PDB entry 7TQT | electron microscopy, 4.10 A resolution (low resolution: residue-level contacts below are approximate; hydrogen-bond / salt-bridge calls are withheld) | chains l and p of the 22 polymer chains in the assembly

[Chain l (and p)]
Name: VP4
From: Coxsackievirus A21
Notes: EC 3.4.22.29, 3.6.1.15, 3.4.22.28, 2.7.7.48; chain p of this document is another copy of the same molecule, construct and numbering; everything in this record applies to it too
UniProtKB: Q7T7N6 (Q7T7N6_9ENTO); residue numbers follow UniProt; this construct covers 1-69
Sequence (69 residues; each row starts with the number of its first residue):
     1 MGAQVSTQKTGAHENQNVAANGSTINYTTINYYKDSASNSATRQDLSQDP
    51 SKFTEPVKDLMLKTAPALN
Disordered / not traced: 1 (chain p: 1, 69)

[Interface between chain l and chain p]
Pairs across the interface (25):
  Gly-2(l) / Val-5(p)
  Gly-2(l) / Thr-28(p)
  Gln-4(l) / Ser-23(p)
  Ile-30(l) / Thr-28(p)
  Asn-31(l) / Gln-8(p)
  Asn-31(l) / Thr-24(p)
  Asn-31(l) / Asn-26(p)
  Asn-31(l) / Tyr-27(p)
  Asn-31(l) / Thr-28(p)
  Tyr-33(l) / Gln-8(p)
  Tyr-33(l) / Tyr-27(p)
  Lys-34(l) / Gln-8(p)
  Lys-34(l) / Lys-9(p)
  Lys-34(l) / Tyr-27(p)
  Lys-34(l) / Ala-41(p)
  Lys-34(l) / Thr-42(p)
  Asp-35(l) / Gln-8(p)
  Asp-35(l) / Lys-9(p)
  Ser-36(l) / Gln-8(p)
  Ser-36(l) / Lys-9(p)
  Ser-36(l) / Thr-10(p)
  Ser-36(l) / Gly-11(p)
  Ser-36(l) / Glu-14(p)
  Asn-39(l) / Gln-8(p)
  Asn-39(l) / Thr-24(p)
Interface residues without a listed pair, chain l (11 interface residues in all): Tyr-32, Arg-43
Interface residues without a listed pair, chain p (14 interface residues in all): Ser-40

[In short]
The interface between chain l and chain p involves 11 residues on one side and 14 on the other.
Chain l and chain p are both VP4 (Coxsackievirus A21); the structure, Coxsackievirus A21 capsid subdomain in
complex with mouse polyclonal antibody pAbC-5, was determined by electron microscopy, deposited together with
7TQS and 7TQU.
